PDB entry 6AMO | X-ray diffraction, 2.50 A resolution | chains A and P of the 4 polymer chains in the assembly

Chain A:
Name: HIV-1 reverse transcriptase P66 subunit
Organism: Human immunodeficiency virus type 1 group M subtype B (isolate BH10)
Notes: EC 2.7.7.49, 2.7.7.7
UniProtKB: P03366 (POL_HV1B1); residues 1-554 here correspond to UniProt positions 600-1153 (UniProt number = residue number + 599)
Sequence (556 residues; each row starts with the number of its first residue; numbers below 1 keep their minus sign (Met-1 is residue -1)):
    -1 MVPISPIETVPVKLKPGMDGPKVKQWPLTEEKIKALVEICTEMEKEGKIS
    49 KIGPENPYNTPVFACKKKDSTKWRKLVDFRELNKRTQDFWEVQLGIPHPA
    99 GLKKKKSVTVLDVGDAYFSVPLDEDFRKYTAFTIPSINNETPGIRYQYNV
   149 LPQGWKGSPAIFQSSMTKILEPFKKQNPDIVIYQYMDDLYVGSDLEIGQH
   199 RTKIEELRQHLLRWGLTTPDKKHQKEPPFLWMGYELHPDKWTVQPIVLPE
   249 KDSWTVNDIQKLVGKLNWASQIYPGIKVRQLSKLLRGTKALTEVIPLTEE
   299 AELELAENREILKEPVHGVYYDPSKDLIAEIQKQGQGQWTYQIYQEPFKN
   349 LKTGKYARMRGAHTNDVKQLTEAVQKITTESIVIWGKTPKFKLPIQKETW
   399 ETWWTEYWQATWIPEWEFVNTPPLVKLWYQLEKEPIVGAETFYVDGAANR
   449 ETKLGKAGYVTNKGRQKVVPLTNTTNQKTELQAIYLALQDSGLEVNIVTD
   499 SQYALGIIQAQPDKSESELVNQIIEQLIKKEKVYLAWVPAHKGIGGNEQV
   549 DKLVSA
Disordered / not traced: 554
Construct notes: initiating methionine (-1); expression tag (0); engineered mutation Cys63 (Ile662 in P03366), Ser280 (Cys879 in P03366)
Bound ions: Mg2+ site 1: Asp110, Val111, Asp185 (together with D4T); Mg2+ site 2: Asp443, Glu478, Asp498
Residues lining bound ligands: D4T (2',3'-dehydro-2',3'-deoxy-thymidine 5'-triphosphate): Lys65, Arg72, Asp110, Val111, Gly112, Asp113, Ala114, Tyr115, Gln151, Met184, Asp185, Lys220
UniProt features mapped onto this chain:
  - region: Phe227 to His235 (RT 'primer grip')
  - motif: Trp398 to Trp414 (Tryptophan repeat motif)
  - binding site (Mg(2+)): Asp110, Asp185, Asp186, Asp443, Glu478, Asp498, Asp549
  - site: Trp401 (Essential for RT p66/p51 heterodimerization), Trp414 (Essential for RT p66/p51 heterodimerization), Phe440, Tyr441 (Cleavage)

Chain P:
Molecule: 21-nt DNA strand
Sequence (21 nucleotides; row label = number of the first residue in the row):
   802 ACAGTCCCTGTTCGGGCGCCX
Disordered / not traced: 802
Modified positions: DDG (2',3'-dideoxy-guanosine-5'-monophosphate) at position 822

Interface between chain A and chain P:
Contacting residue pairs - 33 pairs, chain A then chain P:
  Tyr115(A) with DDG_822(P), base contact
  Pro157(A) with DDG_822(P), base contact
  Tyr183(A) with DC821(P), hydrogen bond to the base; DDG_822(P), sugar contact
  Met184(A) with DDG_822(P), sugar contact
  Asp185(A) with DDG_822(P), sugar contact
  Asp186(A) with DDG_822(P), sugar contact
  Met230(A) with DC821(P), sugar contact
  Gly231(A) with DC821(P), phosphate contact
  Asn255(A) with DC818(P), hydrogen bond to the phosphate
  Gln258(A) with DG817(P), phosphate contact; DC818(P), sugar contact
  Lys259(A) with DC818(P), phosphate contact; DG819(P), phosphate contact
  Gly262(A) with DG819(P), sugar contact
  Lys263(A) with DG819(P), sugar contact; DC820(P), salt bridge to the phosphate
  Trp266(A) with DC820(P), sugar contact
  Arg358(A) with DT812(P), salt bridge to the phosphate
  Gly359(A) with DG811(P), phosphate contact
  Ala360(A) with DG811(P), hydrogen bond to the phosphate
  His361(A) with DT810(P), salt bridge to the phosphate
  Arg448(A) with DG805(P), base contact; DT806(P), hydrogen bond to the base; DC807(P), hydrogen bond to the sugar
  Lys451(A) with DC808(P), salt bridge to the phosphate
  Thr473(A) with DC808(P), hydrogen bond to the phosphate; DC809(P), hydrogen bond to the phosphate
  Gln475(A) with DC808(P), phosphate contact; DC809(P), sugar contact
  Lys476(A) with DC809(P), salt bridge to the phosphate
  Tyr501(A) with DC809(P), hydrogen bond to the phosphate; DT810(P), hydrogen bond to the phosphate
Interface residues without a listed pair, chain A (26 interface residues in all): Gln242, Ile505

Summary:
The interface between chain A and chain P involves 26 residues on one side and 14 on the other, with 9
hydrogen bonds and 5 salt bridges. Polar contacts include Tyr183(A)-DC821(P), Arg448(A)-DT806(P) and
Arg448(A)-DC807(P). Bound to chain A: compound D4T.
Chain A is HIV-1 reverse transcriptase P66 subunit (Human immunodeficiency virus type 1 group M subtype B
(isolate BH10)) and chain P is a 21-nt DNA strand; the structure, Structure of HIV-1 reverse transcriptase
(RT) ternary complex with a double stranded DNA and an incoming ..., was determined by X-ray diffraction
together with 6AN2, 6AN8, 6ANQ, 6ASW, 6AVM and 6AVT from the same study.
